PDB entry 5N24 | X-ray diffraction, 1.50 A resolution | chain A

[Chain A]
Name: Carbonic anhydrase 2
From: Homo sapiens
Notes: EC 4.2.1.1
UniProt: P00918 (CAH2_HUMAN); the author numbering skips numbers that UniProt does not, so the offset changes along the chain: 1-125 = UniProt 1-125; 127-261 = UniProt 126-260
Sequence (260 residues; each row starts with the number of its first residue; note: 1 number in that range is skipped by the numbering (no residue carries it; nothing is unmodelled there)):
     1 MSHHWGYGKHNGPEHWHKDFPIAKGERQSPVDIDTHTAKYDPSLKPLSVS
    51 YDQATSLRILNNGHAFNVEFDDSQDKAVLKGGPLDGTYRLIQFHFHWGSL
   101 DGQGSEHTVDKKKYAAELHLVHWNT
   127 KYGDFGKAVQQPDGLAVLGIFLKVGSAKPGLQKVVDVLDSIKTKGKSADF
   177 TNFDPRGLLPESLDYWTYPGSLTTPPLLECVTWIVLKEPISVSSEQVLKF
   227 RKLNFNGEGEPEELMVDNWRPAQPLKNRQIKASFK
Not modelled in the structure: 1-2
Bound ions: Zn2+: H94, H96, H119 (together with 4-(4-cyanophenyl)benzenesulfonamide)
Small-molecule neighbours:
  - 4-(4-cyanophenyl)benzenesulfonamide (8HE), molecule 1: H3, H4, W5, H10, N11, H15, W16, K18, D19, F20
  - 4-(4-cyanophenyl)benzenesulfonamide (8HE), molecule 2: Q92, H94, H96, E106, H119, V121, F131, V143, S197, L198, T199, T200, P201, P202, W209
UniProt features mapped onto this chain:
  - active site: H64 (Proton donor/acceptor)
  - binding site (Zn(2+)): H94, H96, H119
  - binding site (substrate): T199, T200
  - site: Y7 (Fine-tunes the proton-transfer properties of H-64), N62 (Fine-tunes the proton-transfer properties of H-64), N67 (Fine-tunes the proton-transfer properties of H-64), Q92 (Involved in the binding of some activators, including histamine and L-histidine)
  - modified residue: S2 (N-acetylserine), S166 (Phosphoserine), S173 (Phosphoserine)

[In short]
Bound to chain A: 4-(4-cyanophenyl)benzenesulfonamide. The Zn2+ site is built by H94, H96 and H119. UniProt
lists active-site residue H64, 3 Zn2+-binding residues and substrate-binding residues T199 and T200.
Chain A is Carbonic anhydrase 2 (Homo sapiens); the structure, Crystal structure of human carbonic anhydrase
II in complex with the inhibitor b4'-Cyano-biphenyl-4-sulfonic acid amide, was determined by X-ray
diffraction, deposited together with 5N1R, 5N1S and 5N25.
